9D4B - chains A and C of the 4 polymer chains in the assembly; structure by X-ray diffraction, 3.30 A resolution.

== Chain A ==
Protein: von Hippel-Lindau disease tumor suppressor
Organism: Homo sapiens
UniProt: P40337 (VHL_HUMAN); residue numbers follow UniProt; this construct covers 54-213
Amino-acid sequence (161 residues; row label = number of the first residue in the row):
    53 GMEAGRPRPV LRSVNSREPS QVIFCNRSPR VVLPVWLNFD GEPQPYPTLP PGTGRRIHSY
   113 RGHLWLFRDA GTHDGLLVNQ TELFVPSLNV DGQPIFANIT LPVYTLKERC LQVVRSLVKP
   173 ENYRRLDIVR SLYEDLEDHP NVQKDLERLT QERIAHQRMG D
Unresolved in the structure: 53-60, 208-213
Sequence notes: expression tag (53)
Curated features (UniProtKB/Swiss-Prot):
  - region: Thr157 to Val166 (Interaction with Elongin BC complex)
  - natural variant: Leu63 (L63P: In PCC), Arg64 (R64P: In PCC), Ser65 (S65A: In PCC; S65L: In VHLD; S65W: In VHLD), Val66 to Gln73 (deletion: In VHLD), Ser68 (S68W: In PCC and VHLD), Glu70 (E70K: In VHLD), Val74 (V74G: In VHLD), Ile75 (deletion: In VHLD), Phe76 (F76I: In VHLD; F76L: In VHLD; F76S: In VHLD; deletion: In VHLD), Asn78 (N78H: In VHLD; N78S: In VHLD; N78T: In VHLD), Arg79 (R79P: In VHLD), Ser80 (S80I: In VHLD; S80N: In PCC and VHLD; S80R: In VHLD), 64 further natural variant entries in UniProt
  - mutagenesis: Tyr98 (Y98N: No interaction with HIF1A. No HIF1A degradation)
Small-molecule neighbours: A1A1U ((4R)-1-[(2S)-2-{4-[(1S,4S)-4-({4-[(12'S)-4'-chloro-5'-oxo-5'H-spiro[cyclohexane-1,7'-indolo[1,2-a]quinazolin]-10'-yl]piperidin-1-yl}methyl)cyclohexyl]-1H-1,2,3-triazol-1-yl}-3,3-dimethylbutanoyl]-4-hydroxy-N-[(1R)-1-[4-(4-methyl-1,3-thiazol-5-yl)phenyl]-2-(morpholin-4-yl)ethyl]-L-prolinamide): Asn67, Arg69, Pro86, Trp88, Phe91, Tyr98, Pro99, Thr100, Leu101, Arg107, Ile109, His110, Ser111, Tyr112, His115, Trp117

== Chain C ==
Protein: Elongin-C
Organism: Homo sapiens
UniProt: Q15369 (ELOC_HUMAN); residues 17-112 here = UniProt positions 17-112
Amino-acid sequence (96 residues; each row starts with the number of its first residue):
    17 MYVKLISSDG HEFIVKREHA LTSGTIKAML SGPGQFAENE TNEVNFREIP SHVLSKVCMY
    77 FTYKVRYTNS STEIPEFPIA PEIALELLMA ANFLDC
Unresolved in the structure: 47-56

== Interface between chain A and chain C ==
Contacting residue pairs (38):
  Arg79(A) with Glu89(C), salt bridge
  Pro81(A) with Glu92(C)
  Arg82(A) with Glu92(C), salt bridge
  Gln132(A) with Asn85(C); Ser86(C), hydrogen bond (side chain-backbone); Ser87(C)
  Thr152(A) with Glu89(C)
  Leu153(A) with Ile90(C); Pro91(C); Glu92(C)
  Val155(A) with Tyr76(C); Tyr83(C), hydrophobic; Thr84(C)
  Tyr156(A) with Tyr76(C), hydrogen bond (backbone-side chain)
  Thr157(A) with Tyr76(C); Cys112(C)
  Leu158(A) with Tyr76(C), hydrogen bond (backbone-side chain); Phe93(C), hydrophobic; Leu103(C), hydrophobic; Ala107(C), hydrophobic; Cys112(C), hydrogen bond (backbone-backbone)
  Lys159(A) with Leu104(C); Ala107(C); Asn108(C); Cys112(C), hydrogen bond (backbone-backbone)
  Arg161(A) with Glu92(C), salt bridge; Phe93(C), hydrogen bond (side chain-backbone); Ile95(C)
  Cys162(A) with Ile95(C), hydrophobic; Leu103(C), hydrophobic; Leu104(C)
  Leu163(A) with Leu104(C), hydrophobic
  Val165(A) with Ile95(C)
  Leu169(A) with Pro97(C), hydrophobic
  Leu178(A) with Leu101(C), hydrophobic
  Ile180(A) with Leu101(C), hydrophobic; Met105(C), hydrophobic
  Leu184(A) with Asn108(C)
Also at the interface, not in a pair above, chain A (24 interface residues in all): Pro154, Val166, Val181, Asp187, Leu188
Also at the interface, not in a pair above, chain C (25 interface residues in all): Val73, Tyr79, Lys80, Thr88, Ala100

== In short ==
24 residues of chain A and 25 residues of chain C are in contact; the contacts include 6 hydrogen bonds and 3
salt bridges. Polar pairs include Arg79(A)-Glu89(C), Arg82(A)-Glu92(C) and Arg161(A)-Glu92(C). Bound to chain
A: compound A1A1U. From UniProt: one mutagenesis site on chain A.
Chain A is von Hippel-Lindau disease tumor suppressor and chain C is Elongin-C, both from Homo sapiens; the
structure, Discovery of SMD-3236, a Potent, Highly Selective and Efficacious SMARCA2 Degrader for the
Treatment of SMARC4-Deficient ..., was determined by X-ray diffraction.
